Entry 5N7W (X-ray diffraction, 1.96 A resolution); this record covers chains A and B of the 6 polymer chains in the assembly.

# Chain A
Protein: Antibody Fragment Heavy Chain
Organism: Homo sapiens
Notes: antibody fragment or engineered binder
Amino-acid sequence (224 residues; row label = number of the first residue in the row):
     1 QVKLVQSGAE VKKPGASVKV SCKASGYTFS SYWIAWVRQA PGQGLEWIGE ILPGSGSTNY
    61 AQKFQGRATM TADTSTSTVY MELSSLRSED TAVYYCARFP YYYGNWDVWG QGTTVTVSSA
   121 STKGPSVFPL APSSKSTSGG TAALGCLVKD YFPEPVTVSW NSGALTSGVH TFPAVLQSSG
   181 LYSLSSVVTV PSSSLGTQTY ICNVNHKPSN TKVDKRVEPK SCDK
Not modelled in the structure: 221-224
Disulfide bonds: C22-C96, C146-C202

# Chain B
Protein: Antibody Fragment Light Chain
Organism: Homo sapiens
Notes: antibody fragment or engineered binder
Amino-acid sequence (214 residues; row label = number of the first residue in the row):
     1 DIQMTQSPSS LSASVGDRVT ITCQASQDIW WYLNWYQQKP GKAPKLLIYY TSRLHSGVPS
    61 RFSGSGSGTD YTFTISSLQP EDIATYYCQQ GFYLPWTFGG GTKVEIKLGQ PKAAPSVTLF
   121 PPSSEELQAN KATLVCLISD FYPGAVTVAW KADSSPVKAG VETTTPSKQS NNKYAASSYL
   181 SLTPEQWKSH RSYSCQVTHE GSTVEKTVAP TECS
Not modelled in the structure: 211-214
Disulfide bonds: C23-C88, C136-C195

# Chain A / chain B interface
Pairs across the interface (72):
  Q39(A) - Q38(B)  hydrogen bond
  Q39(A) - Y87(B)  hydrogen bond
  Q43(A) - Y87(B)
  G44(A) - Y87(B)
  L45(A) - P44(B)  hydrophobic
  L45(A) - Y87(B)  hydrophobic
  L45(A) - F98(B)
  W47(A) - L94(B)  hydrophobic
  W47(A) - P95(B)  hydrophobic
  W47(A) - W96(B)
  E50(A) - W96(B)  hydrogen bond
  N59(A) - L94(B)
  Y95(A) - Q38(B)
  Y95(A) - K42(B)  hydrogen bond (side chain-backbone)
  Y95(A) - A43(B)  hydrophobic
  F99(A) - W96(B)
  Y101(A) - W96(B)
  Y102(A) - Y32(B)
  Y103(A) - Y32(B)
  Y103(A) - N34(B)
  Y103(A) - Y49(B)  hydrophobic
  Y103(A) - Y50(B)  hydrophobic
  G104(A) - N34(B)
  G104(A) - Q89(B)  hydrogen bond (backbone-side chain)
  G104(A) - G91(B)
  N105(A) - N34(B)
  N105(A) - Y36(B)
  N105(A) - L46(B)
  N105(A) - Y49(B)
  W106(A) - Y36(B)  hydrogen bond (backbone-side chain)
  W106(A) - L46(B)
  W106(A) - Q89(B)
  W106(A) - W96(B)  hydrophobic
  W106(A) - F98(B)  hydrophobic
  D107(A) - L46(B)
  D107(A) - H55(B)
  W109(A) - Y36(B)  hydrophobic
  W109(A) - P44(B)
  G110(A) - A43(B)
  V127(A) - E125(B)
  F128(A) - S123(B)
  F128(A) - E125(B)
  F128(A) - E126(B)
  P129(A) - S123(B)
  P129(A) - E125(B)
  L130(A) - F120(B)  hydrophobic
  A131(A) - F120(B)
  A143(A) - F120(B)
  L147(A) - Y179(B)  hydrophobic
  K149(A) - E126(B)  salt bridge
  K149(A) - K131(B)
  K149(A) - T133(B)
  H170(A) - S139(B)
  H170(A) - Q169(B)  hydrogen bond
  H170(A) - A175(B)
  F172(A) - L137(B)  hydrophobic
  F172(A) - I138(B)
  F172(A) - A175(B)  hydrophobic
  F172(A) - A176(B)
  P173(A) - S167(B)
  P173(A) - S177(B)
  A174(A) - T164(B)
  V175(A) - E162(B)
  V175(A) - T164(B)
  V175(A) - Y179(B)  hydrophobic
  Q177(A) - E162(B)
  S178(A) - E162(B)  hydrogen bond (backbone-side chain)
  L184(A) - Y179(B)
  S185(A) - V135(B)
  S185(A) - Y179(B)  hydrogen bond
  V187(A) - L137(B)  hydrophobic
  K215(A) - E125(B)  salt bridge
Other interface residues (no listed pair), chain A (42 interface residues in all): V37, E46, L144, G145, S183
Other interface residues (no listed pair), chain B (41 interface residues in all): R53, T118, P121, A129, T163

# Summary
42 residues of chain A face 41 of chain B across their interface; the contacts include 9 hydrogen bonds and 2
salt bridges. Polar pairs include K149(A)-E126(B), K215(A)-E125(B) and Q39(A)-Q38(B).
Here chain A is Antibody Fragment Heavy Chain and chain B is Antibody Fragment Light Chain, both from Homo
sapiens. Entry 5N7W (Computationally designed functional antibody) was determined by X-ray diffraction.
